8AS2 - chains A and B of the 4 polymer chains in the assembly; structure by X-ray diffraction, 3.20 A resolution.

Chain A:
Name: Beta-arrestin-1
Organism: Homo sapiens
UniProt: P49407 (ARRB1_HUMAN); residues 1-359 here = UniProt positions 1-359
Sequence (359 residues; each row starts with the number of its first residue):
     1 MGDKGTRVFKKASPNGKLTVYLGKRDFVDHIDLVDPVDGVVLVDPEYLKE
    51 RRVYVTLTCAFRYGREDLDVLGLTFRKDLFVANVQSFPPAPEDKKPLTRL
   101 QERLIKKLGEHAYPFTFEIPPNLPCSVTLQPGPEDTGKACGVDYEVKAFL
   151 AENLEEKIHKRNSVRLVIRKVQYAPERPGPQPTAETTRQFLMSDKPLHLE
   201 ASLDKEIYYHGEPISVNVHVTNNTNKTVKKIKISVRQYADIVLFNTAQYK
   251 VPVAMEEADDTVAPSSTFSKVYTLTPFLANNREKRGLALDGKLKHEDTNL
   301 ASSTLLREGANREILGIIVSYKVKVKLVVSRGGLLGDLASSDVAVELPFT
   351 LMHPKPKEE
Not modelled in the structure: 1-5, 358-359
Construct notes: engineered mutation L150 (Cys in P49407), V242 (Cys in P49407), V251 (Cys in P49407), S269 (Cys in P49407)
Curated features (UniProtKB/Swiss-Prot):
  - binding site (1D-myo-inositol hexakisphosphate): K250, M255, K324, K326
  - modified residue: Y47 (Phosphotyrosine)
  - mutagenesis: R169 (R169E: Constitutive active; enables phosphorylation-independent binding to GPCRs)

Chain B:
Name: C-C chemokine receptor type 5
Sequence (22 residues; numbered 331 to 352; the number before each row is that of its first residue):
   331 APERASSVYTRSTGEQEISVGL
Not modelled in the structure: 331-334, 339-352
Modified / non-standard residues: S336, S337, S342, S349 (phosphoserine; SEP)
Reported in the primary citation:
  - conformationally variable residues (order/disorder transition): A335 to V338

Interface between chain A and chain B:
Residue-residue contacts (12; chain A residue first):
  T6(A) - V338(B)
  R7(A) - S336(B)
  R7(A) - S337(B)
  R7(A) - V338(B)
  V8(A) - S336(B)
  V8(A) - S337(B)  hydrogen bond (backbone-backbone)
  F9(A) - A335(B)
  K10(A) - A335(B)  hydrogen bond (backbone-backbone)
  K10(A) - S337(B)
  Y21(A) - S337(B)
  K107(A) - S337(B)
  K107(A) - V338(B)  hydrogen bond (side chain-backbone)
From the paper, about this interface:
  - interface residues, chain A: R7(A), K10(A), K107(A)

Overview:
The interface between chain A and chain B involves 7 residues on one side and 4 on the other; the contacts
include 3 hydrogen bonds. Polar pairs include K107(A)-V338(B), V8(A)-S337(B) and K10(A)-A335(B). From the
paper: interface residues R7(A), K10(A) and K107(A); conformational variability at A335(B).
Chain A is Beta-arrestin-1 (Homo sapiens) and chain B is C-C chemokine receptor type 5; the structure,
Structure of arrestin2 in complex with 4P CCR5 phosphopeptide and Fab30, was determined by X-ray diffraction
together with 8AS3 and 8AS4 from the same study.
